Entry 4ZRC (X-ray diffraction, 2.70 A resolution); this record covers chains A and D of the 4 polymer chains in the assembly.

== Chain A (and D) ==
Molecule: Beta-ketothiolase
Organism: Mycobacterium smegmatis str. MC2 155
Notes: chain D of this document is another copy of the same molecule, construct and numbering; everything in this record applies to it too
Reference sequence: A0QUH3 (A0QUH3_MYCS2); numbering as in UniProt (aligned over 1-407)
Chain sequence (413 residues; each row starts with the number of its first residue; numbers below 1 keep their minus sign (His-5 is residue -5)):
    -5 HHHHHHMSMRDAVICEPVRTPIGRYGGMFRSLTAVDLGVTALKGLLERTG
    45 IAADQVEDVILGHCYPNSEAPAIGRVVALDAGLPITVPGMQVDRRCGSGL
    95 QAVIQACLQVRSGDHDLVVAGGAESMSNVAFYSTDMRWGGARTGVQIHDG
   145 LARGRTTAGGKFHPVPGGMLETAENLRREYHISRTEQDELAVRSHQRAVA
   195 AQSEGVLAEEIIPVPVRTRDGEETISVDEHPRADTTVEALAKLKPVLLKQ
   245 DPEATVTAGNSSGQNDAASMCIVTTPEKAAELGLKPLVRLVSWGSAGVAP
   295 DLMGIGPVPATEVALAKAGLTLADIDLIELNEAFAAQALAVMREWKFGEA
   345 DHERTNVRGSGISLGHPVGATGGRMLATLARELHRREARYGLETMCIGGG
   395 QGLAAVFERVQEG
Disordered / not traced: -5 to 2, 181-184, 212-215, 229, 233, 241, 248, 406-407 (chain D: -5 to 3, 212-216, 236, 242, 406-407)
Differences from the reference sequence: expression tag (-5 to 0)

== Interface between chain A and chain D ==
Contacting residue pairs - 8 pairs, chain A then chain D:
  Tyr19(A) with Ala135(D)
  Phe125(A) with Gly134(D); Val139(D), hydrophobic
  Ala135(A) with Tyr19(D)
  Val139(A) with Phe125(D), hydrophobic; Ile141(D)
  Ile141(A) with Val139(D); Ile141(D), hydrophobic
Interface residues without a listed pair, chain A (7 interface residues in all): Met130, Gly134
Interface residues without a listed pair, chain D (8 interface residues in all): Met130, Gly138

== Summary ==
7 residues of chain A face 8 of chain D across their interface.
Both chains are Beta-ketothiolase (Mycobacterium smegmatis str. MC2 155). Entry 4ZRC (Crystal structure of
MSM-13, a putative T1-like thiolase from Mycobacterium smegmatis) was determined by X-ray diffraction (same
publication as 5BYV, 5BZ4 and 5CBQ).
